PDB entry 5Y0C | X-ray diffraction, 2.09 A resolution | chains I and C of the 10 polymer chains in the assembly

== Chain I ==
Molecule: 146-nt DNA strand
Organism: Homo sapiens
Sequence (146 nucleotides; row label = number of the first residue in the row):
     1 ATCAATATCC ACCTGCAGAT TCTACCAAAA GTGTATTTGG AAACTGCTCC ATCAAAAGGC
    61 ATGTTCAGCT GAATTCAGCT GAACATGCCT TTTGATGGAG CAGTTTCCAA ATACACTTTT
   121 GGTAGAATCT GCAGGTGGAT ATTGAT
Unresolved in the structure: 1
Metal / ion sites: Mn2+ site 1: DA27, DT118; Mn2+ site 2 near DG68 (its only coordinating residue here); Mn2+ site 3 near DG121 (its only coordinating residue here); Mn2+ site 4 near DG134 (its only coordinating residue here)

== Chain C ==
Molecule: Histone H2A type 1-B/E
Organism: Homo sapiens
Reference sequence: P04908 (H2A1B_HUMAN); residues 0-129 here correspond to UniProt positions 1-130 (UniProt number = residue number + 1)
Sequence (133 residues; each row starts with the number of its first residue; numbers below 1 keep their minus sign (Gly-3 is residue -3)):
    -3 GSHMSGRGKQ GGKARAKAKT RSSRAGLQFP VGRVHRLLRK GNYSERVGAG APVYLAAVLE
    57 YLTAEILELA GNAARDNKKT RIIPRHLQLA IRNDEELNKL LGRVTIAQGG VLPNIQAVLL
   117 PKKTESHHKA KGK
Unresolved in the structure: -3 to 10, 119-129
Differences from the reference sequence: expression tag (-3 to -1)
Curated features (UniProtKB/Swiss-Prot):
  - modified residue: Ser1 (N-acetylserine), Arg3 (Citrulline), Lys5 (N6-(2-hydroxyisobutyryl)lysine), Lys9 (N6-(2-hydroxyisobutyryl)lysine), Lys13 (N6-(beta-hydroxybutyryl)lysine), Lys36 (N6-(2-hydroxyisobutyryl)lysine), Lys74 (N6-(2-hydroxyisobutyryl)lysine), Lys75 (N6-(2-hydroxyisobutyryl)lysine), Lys95 (N6-(2-hydroxyisobutyryl)lysine), Gln104 (N5-methylglutamine), Lys118 (N6-(2-hydroxyisobutyryl)lysine), Lys119 (N6-crotonyllysine), Thr120 (Phosphothreonine), Lys125 (N6-crotonyllysine)
  - cross-link (Glycyl lysine isopeptide (Lys-Gly)): Lys13 (interchain with G-Cter in ubiquitin), Lys15 (interchain with G-Cter in ubiquitin), Lys119 (interchain with G-Cter in ubiquitin)

== How chain I and chain C interact ==
Contacting residue pairs (17; chain I residue first):
  DA19(I) with Arg77(C), sugar contact
  DA29(I) with Arg29(C), phosphate contact; Arg32(C), salt bridge to the phosphate
  DA30(I) with Lys15(C), phosphate contact; Thr16(C), phosphate contact; Arg17(C), salt bridge to the phosphate; Gly28(C), phosphate contact
  DG31(I) with Arg11(C), hydrogen bond to the base; Ala12(C), phosphate contact; Lys13(C), phosphate contact; Ala14(C), phosphate contact; Lys15(C), hydrogen bond to the phosphate; Arg20(C), salt bridge to the phosphate
  DT32(I) with Arg11(C), phosphate contact; Ala12(C), hydrogen bond to the phosphate
  DT37(I) with Arg42(C), hydrogen bond to the sugar
  DT38(I) with Arg42(C), sugar contact
Other interface residues (no listed pair), chain I (8 interface residues in all): DA28

== In short ==
8 residues of chain I face 13 of chain C across their interface, with 4 hydrogen bonds and 3 salt bridges.
Among the polar pairs are DG31(I)-Arg11(C), DT37(I)-Arg42(C) and DG31(I)-Lys15(C). The Mn2+ site 1 is built by
DA27(I) and DT118(I).
Here chain I is a 146-nt DNA strand and chain C is Histone H2A type 1-B/E, both from Homo sapiens. Entry 5Y0C
(Crystal Structure of the human nucleosome at 2.09 angstrom resolution) was determined by X-ray diffraction,
deposited together with 5Y0D.
